Entry 9E6Q (electron microscopy, 1.95 A resolution); this record covers chains 1 and AB of the 40 polymer chains in the assembly.

Chain 1:
Molecule: 23S rRNA
From: Pyrobaculum calidifontis JCM 11548
Sequence (3024 nucleotides; row label = number of the first residue in the row):
     1 UAGGCAAAGC CGCCCGGUGG AUGGCUCGGC UCGGGCGXCG AAGAAGGGCG UGGCAAGCUG
    61 CGAUAAGCCC GGGGUAGCXG CAGGCAGGCU UAGAACCCGG GAUCCCCGAA UGGGGCUUCC
   121 UGCCGGGGCC GAAUAGGCCC CGGCGCCCCG UAAGGGGCGG GAACGCGGGG AAAGGAAACA
   181 UCUUAGUACC CGCAGGAAGG GAAGCCAACA GGGACCCCCU GAGUAGGGGC GACCGAAAGG
   241 GGGAUAGCCC AAACCAAAUC CUCGCGGGAC AACCGUGGGG AGAUGUGGGG CUUGGGCCCG
   301 GGCAACCGCC GGCGGGCGGU AGCCGAAGUG GGCUGGAAUG CCCCGCCGUA GAGGGUGAUA
   361 GCCCCGUAGG CGAAACCGCC CGUGGCGGAG UCCCGGGGUC CCGGAGUACC UCGGCUUAGU
   421 UUUGCCGGGG GAACGCGCCG GCCACUGGCC GGCAAGGCUA AGCACGUCCC GAGUCCGAUA
   481 GCGCACUAGU ACCGUGAGGG AAAGCUGAAA AGAACCCCGG AAGGGGGGUG AAAAGAGCCU
   541 GAAACCGGGC GGCUACAGUG GGGCAGGCCC GAAAGGAUGC CCCCUCCCGA AGGAAACCCC
   601 GGUGACGGGG GAGUACGAGG GAGGGGGUCC AGGGUCUGCC CUUACGUCUA GAAACACGGG
   661 CCGGGGAGUU CACGGCCGUG GCGAGCCUAA GGGGUUCAAC CCCGGAGGCG UAGGGAAACC
   721 GACAGCCCGC AGCGGGGCAA CCCGCGAGGG GCGGGGUCUU AAAGGGCCCG UAGUCACGGC
   781 CGUGAGACCA GAAACCGGGC GAUCUAGCCC UGGGCAGGGU GAAGCGGGGC GAAAGCCCCG
   841 UGGAGGCCCG AAGGGGUUCU GAUGUGCAAA UCGUUCCCAU GACCUGGGGC UAGGGGCAAA
   901 AGACCAAUCA AGCCCGGUGA UAGCUGGUUC CCCCCGAAGC GGGUCUCAGC CCGGCCUCCC
   961 CGGAGGCGGC CGGCGGGGUA GAGUACUGAU CGGGGGUGCG GGAGCCGAAA GGCUCCGGCC
  1021 CCCGGUCAAA CUCCGAACCU GCCAGCGCCG UAGAAGGGGG GAGGCGGGGG CGGUGGGGUA
  1081 AGCCUCCGCU CCGAGACGGG AACAACCGAG ACCGGGGUUA AGGCCCCCAA GUGCGGGCUU
  1141 AGUGUCAAUC UAAAAGGGCG UCCCCCGCCC AAGACAGCGG GGCCGUGGGC CUAACAGCAG
  1201 CCAUCGGCUA AGCAACGCGU AACAGCGGAC CCGCCGAGGC GGGGGGCCCC GAAGAUGUAC
  1261 AGGGACUAAG CCCGCCGCCG AGACCCCGGC CCGCGGGCCG UUGGCCCGCG UGGGGUAGGG
  1321 GGGCGCGGCC GUGGGGCAGA AGCCGGGCCG UGAGGUCCGG UGGACCCGCG GCCGACGAAG
  1381 AUCCCGGCGG UAGUAGCAGC GAAGAGGGGU GAGAAGCCCC UCCGCCGGAA AGGACCAGGG
  1441 UUUCCUGGCA ACUUCAAUAG GCCAGGAGUU AGCCGGUCCU AAGGCGGGGC CUAAUAGGCA
  1501 CCCGCCGAAA GGGAAACGGG UUAAUAUUCC CGUGCCGCGG GGGUAGGUUC UGCGGCAACG
  1561 CAGGCCCCGU CCCCGACGCC UCGGGAUAGG GCGGGCGGGA CUGCCGUCCC GCUUAACCGU
  1621 CGAAGGCCGG GGAGUGCCGU AAUGGCGAGA ACCGGCCGAA GGCGGGAAUA GCCGGGGGUU
  1681 UCCCCGGUCC GCCCGACUCC UGGGGCCCGU GAAAAGGGGA CGGGGAACGA GCCCCCGCGC
  1741 CCGUACCGAG AACCGACGCA GGUGCUCCUG GGUGAGAAGC CCAAGGCGGC UCGGGUGACC
  1801 CCGGGCCAGG GAACUCGGCA AAUUGGCCCC GUAACUUCGG GAGAAGGGGU GCCUGCGGUC
  1861 UUGGGGUAUA CCCCCGGGAC CGCAGGUCGC AGUGGCAAGG GGGACCUGAC UGUUUAACAA
  1921 AAACAUAGGU CCCCGCGAGC CCGUAAGGGU GUGUACGGGG GCUGAAUCCU GGCCACUGGC
  1981 GGUACGUGAX CCCCGGGUAC AACCGGGCGA XGCGCXGCUG AAGGCCGGGG GUAACUCUGA
  2041 CCCUCUUAAG GUAGCXAAXU GCCUUGCCGG GUAAGUUCCG GCGUGCAUGA AUGGAUCAAC
  2101 GAGGUCCCCA CUGUCCCGGC CCGGGGCCCG GCGAACCCAC CUCCAGGUGC ACAGUCCUGG
  2161 GACCCCCGAC GGGGCGAGAA GUCCCUAUGG AGCUUCACAG CAGCCUGUCG UUGCGGGGGG
  2221 GCGGGGGGUG CAGAGCGUAG GUGGGAGCGA UGAAACGGGG UCUCCGGGCC CCGUGGAUGC
  2281 GACCCUGGAA CACCACCCAC UCUCCGCCCC UCCGCUUACC CGCCGCAAGG CGGGGACAGC
  2341 GGCAGGCGGG CUGUUCGGCU GGGGCGGCAC ACCCCUGAAA AGAUAUCGGG GGUGCCCAAA
  2401 GCUCGGCUCA GGCGGGUCAG AAAUCCGCCG UAGAGUGUAA GGGCAAAAGC CGGGCUGACU
  2461 GGGCCCUUGA ACGCAAGGGG CCCAGGCGGG AAACCGGGGC CUAGAGAACG CUCGUGCCCC
  2521 CACCAGUGGG GGCCGGGCAU GACAGAAAAG UUACCCUAGG AAUAACCGGC UCGUCGCGGG
  2581 UGAGAGUCCC CAUCGACCCC GCGGUUUGGU ACCCAGACGU CGUCUCUUCC CAUCCUGGCG
  2641 GUGCAGCAGC CGCCAAGGGU GGGGCUGCCC GCCCAUUAAA GGGGAACGUG XGAUGGGUUC
  2701 AGACCGUCGC GAGACAGGUC GGUCUCUACC UGUCGGGGGC GCUGGCCGCC UGAGGGGAAG
  2761 GUGCCCUCAG UACGAGAGGA ACGGGGCGCC GCGGCCUCUA GUGUACCGGU UGUCCGGCAG
  2821 GGCACUGCCG GGCAGCCACG CCGUGGGGGA UAACCGCUGA AAGCAUCUAA GCGGGAAGCC
  2881 CUCCCCGAGA CGAGGCGGCC GUUGCCCUGG GGGCAACCCC GGGGCACGAG GGCUCCXGUA
  2941 GAAGACGGGG UUGAUGGGGG GGCGGUGUAA CCCCCGAGGG UUUCCCGAGG GGAGAGCCGG
  3001 CCCCUCCCAA UCGCCCGAGC GUXC
Disordered / not traced: 996-1019, 1178-1233, 2032-2040, 2218-2310
Modified / non-standard residues: 5MC (5-methylcytidine-5'-monophosphate) at position 38, B8T (4-methyl, cytidine-5'-monophosphate) at position 79, OMC (o2'-methylycytidine-5'-monophosphate) at position 492, OMC (o2'-methylycytidine-5'-monophosphate) at position 493, OMC (o2'-methylycytidine-5'-monophosphate) at position 673, OMC (o2'-methylycytidine-5'-monophosphate) at position 872, OMU (o2'-methyluridine 5'-monophosphate) at position 875, OMG (o2'-methylguanosine-5'-monophosphate) at position 902, OMU (o2'-methyluridine 5'-monophosphate) at position 908, OMC (o2'-methylycytidine-5'-monophosphate) at position 1816, PSU (pseudouridine-5'-monophosphate) at position 1911, OMG (o2'-methylguanosine-5'-monophosphate) at position 1947, OMG (o2'-methylguanosine-5'-monophosphate) at position 1949, OMG (o2'-methylguanosine-5'-monophosphate) at position 1957, OMG (o2'-methylguanosine-5'-monophosphate) at position 1971, OMC (o2'-methylycytidine-5'-monophosphate) at position 1976, PSU (pseudouridine-5'-monophosphate) at position 1987, A2M (2'-O-methyladenosine 5'-(dihydrogen phosphate)) at position 1990, A2M (2'-O-methyladenosine 5'-(dihydrogen phosphate)) at position 2011, 4AC (N(4)-acetylcytidine-5'-monophosphate) at position 2016, OMG (o2'-methylguanosine-5'-monophosphate) at position 2017, OMC (o2'-methylycytidine-5'-monophosphate) at position 2018, PSU (pseudouridine-5'-monophosphate) at position 2044, 5MC (5-methylcytidine-5'-monophosphate) at position 2056, A2M (2'-O-methyladenosine 5'-(dihydrogen phosphate)) at position 2059, OMG (o2'-methylguanosine-5'-monophosphate) at position 2066, OMG (o2'-methylguanosine-5'-monophosphate) at position 2071, OMU (o2'-methyluridine 5'-monophosphate) at position 2077, OMU (o2'-methyluridine 5'-monophosphate) at position 2088, OMG (o2'-methylguanosine-5'-monophosphate) at position 2103, OMG (o2'-methylguanosine-5'-monophosphate) at position 2104, OMC (o2'-methylycytidine-5'-monophosphate) at position 2115, OMC (o2'-methylycytidine-5'-monophosphate) at position 2116, OMC (o2'-methylycytidine-5'-monophosphate) at position 2143, OMU (o2'-methyluridine 5'-monophosphate) at position 2155, OMG (o2'-methylguanosine-5'-monophosphate) at position 2176, OMG (o2'-methylguanosine-5'-monophosphate) at position 2362, OMG (o2'-methylguanosine-5'-monophosphate) at position 2366, OMG (o2'-methylguanosine-5'-monophosphate) at position 2388, OMU (o2'-methyluridine 5'-monophosphate) at position 2408, OMG (o2'-methylguanosine-5'-monophosphate) at position 2537, OMC (o2'-methylycytidine-5'-monophosphate) at position 2538, OMC (o2'-methylycytidine-5'-monophosphate) at position 2555, PSU (pseudouridine-5'-monophosphate) at position 2571, OMU (o2'-methyluridine 5'-monophosphate) at position 2574, OMG (o2'-methylguanosine-5'-monophosphate) at position 2601, PSU (pseudouridine-5'-monophosphate) at position 2607, OMG (o2'-methylguanosine-5'-monophosphate) at position 2608, PSU (pseudouridine-5'-monophosphate) at position 2610, OMU (o2'-methyluridine 5'-monophosphate) at position 2623, OMC (o2'-methylycytidine-5'-monophosphate) at position 2624, PSU (pseudouridine-5'-monophosphate) at position 2625, OMU (o2'-methyluridine 5'-monophosphate) at position 2628, OMU (o2'-methyluridine 5'-monophosphate) at position 2666, OMG (o2'-methylguanosine-5'-monophosphate) at position 2667, A2M (2'-O-methyladenosine 5'-(dihydrogen phosphate)) at position 2691, UR3 (3-methyluridine-5'-monophoshate) at position 2698, OMC (o2'-methylycytidine-5'-monophosphate) at position 2704, OMU (o2'-methyluridine 5'-monophosphate) at position 2707, OMC (o2'-methylycytidine-5'-monophosphate) at position 2720, OMU (o2'-methyluridine 5'-monophosphate) at position 2851, OMC (o2'-methylycytidine-5'-monophosphate) at position 2884, OMC (o2'-methylycytidine-5'-monophosphate) at position 2885, B8T (4-methyl, cytidine-5'-monophosphate) at position 2937, G7M (N7-methyl-guanosine-5'-monophosphate) at position 3023
Ion coordination: Mg2+ site 1: A7, A8; Mg2+ site 2 near G24 (its only coordinating residue here); Mg2+ site 3 near U111 (its only coordinating residue here); Mg2+ site 4 near A173 (its only coordinating residue here); Mg2+ site 5: A173, U2354; Mg2+ site 6: A178, C179; Mg2+ site 7: C179, G2190; Mg2+ site 8 near G186 (its only coordinating residue here); Mg2+ site 9 near A198 (its only coordinating residue here); Mg2+ site 10 near G199 (its only coordinating residue here); Mg2+ site 11: G223, G235 (shared with 1 residue of chain AH); Mg2+ site 12 near U286 (its only coordinating residue here); 119 more Mg2+ sites not listed
Small-molecule neighbours:
  - spermine (SPM), molecule 1: G24, G336, A337, A358, C505, U506, G507, A508, A531, C539, C1337, G1363, A1364
  - spermine (SPM), molecule 2: A41, G43, U111, G112, C144, G145, C146, G155, G156, G157, C158
  - spermine (SPM), molecule 3: U121, G122, C123, C138, C139, C140, C1740, C1741
  - spermine (SPM), molecule 4: G167, G168, G169, G170, G186, C415
  - spermine (SPM), molecule 5: A177, A178, C179, C230, G231, U2188, A2508, C2509, A2546
  - spermine (SPM), molecule 6: C182, U183, U184, A185, G186, G227, G228, U416, U417, G419, U420
  - spermine (SPM), molecule 7: G200, G201, A202, A454, A455, G456, G457, C458, U459
  - spermine (SPM), molecule 8: G226, G227, G228, C230, U420, U422, A2522
  - spermine (SPM), molecule 9: G351, A352, G353, G354, G355, U356, A360, G361
  - spermine (SPM), molecule 10: G413, G414, C2201, C2343, A2344
  - spermine (SPM), molecule 11: G494, U495, G496, U803, A906, A907, C1754, G1755
  - spermine (SPM), molecule 12: C515, C516, C517, C518, G519, G523, G524, G525, G526, G527
  - spermine (SPM), molecule 13: G589, A590, A591, G592, G593, G613, U614, A615, C616, G617
  - spermine (SPM), molecule 14: U642, U643, A1096, C1097, G1098, A1102, C1103, A1104, C2156, C2157
  - spermine (SPM), molecule 15: A644, C645, A654, C655, A656, C657, G658, G659, A2177, G2178, A2179, A2180, G2616, A2617
  - spermine (SPM), molecule 16: A650, G1068, G1069, G1070, C1083, C1084, C2612
  - spermine (SPM), molecule 17: G715, A716, G766, A2508, C2509, C2534
  - spermine (SPM), molecule 18: C781, G782, C951, A1062, G1063, G1064, G1319
  - spermine (SPM), molecule 19: G791, G916, G917, U918, G919, A920
  - spermine (SPM), molecule 20: C808, C809, C810, U811, G812, G813, U885, G886, G887, G888, G889
  - spermine (SPM), molecule 21: C849, G1825, G1826, C1827, G1843, A1844, A1898, G1899
  - spermine (SPM), molecule 22: G854, G855, G856, G1750, G1761, G1762, U1763, C1765
  - spermine (SPM), molecule 23: G856, U857, U858, C859, U871, G873, U874, A1916, A1917
  - spermine (SPM), molecule 24: U857, U858, A1920, A1921, OMG_2103, OMG_2104, U2105, G2721, G2722
  - spermine (SPM), molecule 25: G866, C867, A868, U1453, U1454, C1757
  - spermine (SPM), molecule 26: C934, C935, G936, U1316, A1317, G1318, G1319, G1320, G1321
  - spermine (SPM), molecule 27: U979, A980, G981, A982, A1029, U1032, C1034, G1035, G2377, A2378, A2379
  - spermine (SPM), molecule 28: G1123, C1124, C1125, C1126, C1127, U1145, A1259, C1260, A1261, G1262, G1263, G1264, A1265
  - spermine (SPM), molecule 29: U1394, A1395, C1800, G2125, G2126, C2127, C2128, C2167, G2168, A2169, C2170, A2728
  - spermine (SPM), molecule 30: A1398, G1793, G1795, U1796, G1797, G2124, G2125, G2126
  - spermine (SPM), molecule 31: G1399, C1400, A1402, A1403, A1430, G1750, C1787, G1789, C1790
  - spermine (SPM), molecule 32: G1428, G1770, G1771, G1772, U1773, G1774
  - spermine (SPM), molecule 33: U1492, A1493, G2203, G2341, G2342
  - spermine (SPM), molecule 34: A1588, G1589, U1614, A1615, C1663, G1664, G1665, G1666
  - spermine (SPM), molecule 35: U1710, G1711, A1712, A1713
  - spermine (SPM), molecule 36: C1806, C1807, U2802, G2803, C2829, G2830, G2831, G2832
  - spermine (SPM), molecule 37: U1850, G1851, C1852, A1884, G1885, G1886, U1887, C1888, G1889, G1892
  - spermine (SPM), molecule 38: U1907, G1908, U1963, G1964, U2092, G2093, G2094, A2095, U2096, OMC_2704, C2705
  - spermine (SPM), molecule 39: A1938, G1939, C1940, G1948, OMG_1949, U1950, G1951
  - spermine (SPM), molecule 40: OMC_2115, OMC_2116, C2117, G2118
  - spermine (SPM), molecule 41: C2464, C2465, U2467, U2468, G2469, A2475, A2476, G2477, G2478, G2479, G2480
  - spermine (SPM), molecule 42: C2621, G2622, OMU_2623, A2685, G2688, U2689, G2690, A2693, U2694
  - spermine (SPM), molecule 43: G2661, G2662, A2680, G2681, G2682, G2683
  - spermine (SPM), molecule 44: G2755, G2756, G2757, A2759, C2880
  - spermine (SPM), molecule 45: G2760, G2761, U2762, G2763, C2787, G2788, C2789, G2845
  - spermine (SPM), molecule 46: A2954, U2955, G2956, G2957, G2958, G2959, G2960, C3003, C3004, U3005

Chain AB:
Molecule: Large ribosomal subunit protein uL3
From: Pyrobaculum calidifontis JCM 11548
UniProt: A3MWI4 (RL3_PYRCJ); numbering as in UniProt (aligned over 1-338)
Amino-acid sequence (338 residues; each row starts with the number of its first residue):
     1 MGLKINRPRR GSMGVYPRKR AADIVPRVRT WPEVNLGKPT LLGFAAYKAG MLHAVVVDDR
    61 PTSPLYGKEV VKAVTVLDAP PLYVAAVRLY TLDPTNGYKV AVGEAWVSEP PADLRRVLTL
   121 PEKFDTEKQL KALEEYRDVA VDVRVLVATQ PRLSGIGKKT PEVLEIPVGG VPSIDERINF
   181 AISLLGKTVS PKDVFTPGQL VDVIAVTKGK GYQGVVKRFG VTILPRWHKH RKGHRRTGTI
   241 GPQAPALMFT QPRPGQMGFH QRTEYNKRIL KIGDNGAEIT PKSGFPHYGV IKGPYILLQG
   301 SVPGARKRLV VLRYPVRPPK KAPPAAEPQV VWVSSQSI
Disordered / not traced: 1, 338
Small-molecule neighbours:
  - spermine (SPM), molecule 1: Leu3, Lys4, Ile5, Asn6
  - spermine (SPM), molecule 2: Thr222, Ile223, Leu224, Pro225, Trp227, His234

Chain 1 / chain AB interface:
Residue-residue contacts - 310 pairs, chain 1 then chain AB:
  U860(1) - Lys229(AB)  salt bridge to the phosphate
  A862(1) - Arg231(AB)  phosphate contact
  G864(1) - Arg231(AB)  hydrogen bond to the base
  U1256(1) - Ala244(AB)  base contact
  U1256(1) - Pro245(AB)  base contact
  A1798(1) - Tyr212(AB)  hydrogen bond to the sugar
  C1799(1) - Tyr212(AB)  sugar contact
  C1799(1) - Gln213(AB)  sugar contact
  C1799(1) - Gly214(AB)  hydrogen bond to the phosphate
  C1800(1) - Gly214(AB)  phosphate contact
  C1800(1) - Arg235(AB)  salt bridge to the phosphate
  C1801(1) - Lys232(AB)  sugar contact
  C1801(1) - Gly233(AB)  phosphate contact
  C1801(1) - His234(AB)  hydrogen bond to the phosphate
  C1801(1) - Arg235(AB)  hydrogen bond to the phosphate
  C1802(1) - Gly233(AB)  phosphate contact
  C1814(1) - Arg226(AB)  hydrogen bond to the base
  U1815(1) - Arg226(AB)  hydrogen bond to the sugar
  G1817(1) - Arg226(AB)  hydrogen bond to the base
  G1817(1) - Lys229(AB)  hydrogen bond to the base
  C1819(1) - Arg226(AB)  hydrogen bond to the base
  C1819(1) - His228(AB)  hydrogen bond to the base
  A1820(1) - His228(AB)  sugar contact
  U2114(1) - Arg226(AB)  sugar contact
  U2114(1) - Trp227(AB)  hydrogen bond to the phosphate
  U2114(1) - His228(AB)  sugar contact
  OMC_2115(1) - Pro225(AB)  phosphate contact
  OMC_2115(1) - Arg226(AB)  hydrogen bond to the phosphate
  OMC_2115(1) - Trp227(AB)  hydrogen bond to the phosphate
  G2118(1) - Thr222(AB)  hydrogen bond to the phosphate
  G2118(1) - Ile223(AB)  hydrogen bond to the phosphate
  G2119(1) - Val216(AB)  phosphate contact
  G2119(1) - Ile223(AB)  phosphate contact
  G2119(1) - Arg235(AB)  salt bridge to the phosphate
  G2168(1) - Tyr212(AB)  hydrogen bond to the base
  A2169(1) - Arg253(AB)  base contact
  C2170(1) - Ile240(AB)  sugar contact
  C2170(1) - Arg253(AB)  hydrogen bond to the base
  G2171(1) - Arg236(AB)  salt bridge to the phosphate
  G2171(1) - Ile240(AB)  sugar contact
  G2172(1) - Thr239(AB)  hydrogen bond to the phosphate
  G2172(1) - Ile240(AB)  hydrogen bond to the phosphate
  G2172(1) - Gly241(AB)  sugar contact
  G2172(1) - Pro242(AB)  hydrogen bond to the sugar
  G2172(1) - Gln243(AB)  hydrogen bond to the sugar
  G2172(1) - Ala246(AB)  base contact
  G2172(1) - Leu247(AB)  base contact
  G2173(1) - Gln243(AB)  phosphate contact
  OMU_2623(1) - Lys4(AB)  salt bridge to the phosphate
  OMC_2624(1) - Lys4(AB)  phosphate contact
  OMC_2624(1) - Pro225(AB)  sugar contact
  OMC_2624(1) - His230(AB)  base contact
  PSU_2625(1) - Thr222(AB)  phosphate contact
  PSU_2625(1) - Leu224(AB)  sugar contact
  PSU_2625(1) - Pro225(AB)  sugar contact
  PSU_2625(1) - Thr237(AB)  sugar contact
  PSU_2625(1) - Gly238(AB)  hydrogen bond to the sugar
  PSU_2625(1) - Thr239(AB)  hydrogen bond to the base
  C2626(1) - Leu3(AB)  base contact
  C2626(1) - Arg7(AB)  salt bridge to the phosphate
  C2626(1) - Arg10(AB)  salt bridge to the phosphate
  C2626(1) - Val221(AB)  phosphate contact
  C2626(1) - Thr222(AB)  hydrogen bond to the phosphate
  C2626(1) - Thr237(AB)  sugar contact
  C2626(1) - Thr239(AB)  base contact
  C2626(1) - Gln251(AB)  hydrogen bond to the sugar
  C2626(1) - Pro252(AB)  sugar contact
  U2627(1) - Gly2(AB)  base contact
  U2627(1) - Leu3(AB)  base contact
  U2627(1) - Arg7(AB)  salt bridge to the phosphate
  U2627(1) - Arg9(AB)  phosphate contact
  U2627(1) - Arg10(AB)  hydrogen bond to the phosphate
  U2627(1) - Pro242(AB)  base contact
  U2627(1) - Met248(AB)  hydrogen bond to the sugar
  U2627(1) - Thr250(AB)  hydrogen bond to the sugar
  U2627(1) - Gln251(AB)  sugar contact
  U2627(1) - Pro252(AB)  sugar contact
  OMU_2628(1) - Gly2(AB)  base contact
  OMU_2628(1) - Leu3(AB)  base contact
  OMU_2628(1) - Arg9(AB)  salt bridge to the phosphate
  OMU_2628(1) - Met248(AB)  sugar contact
  OMU_2628(1) - Thr250(AB)  sugar contact
  G2659(1) - Pro8(AB)  phosphate contact
  U2660(1) - Asn6(AB)  base contact
  U2660(1) - Arg7(AB)  hydrogen bond to the phosphate
  U2660(1) - Pro8(AB)  phosphate contact
  G2661(1) - Ile5(AB)  phosphate contact
  G2661(1) - Asn6(AB)  hydrogen bond to the phosphate
  G2662(1) - Ile5(AB)  phosphate contact
  G2683(1) - Gly2(AB)  hydrogen bond to the base
  G2684(1) - Gly2(AB)  hydrogen bond to the base
  A2685(1) - Gly2(AB)  hydrogen bond to the base
  A2685(1) - Pro242(AB)  base contact
  A2685(1) - Ala244(AB)  hydrogen bond to the sugar
  A2686(1) - Gln243(AB)  hydrogen bond to the sugar
  G2688(1) - Gly2(AB)  base contact
  G2688(1) - Thr239(AB)  base contact
  G2688(1) - Gly241(AB)  base contact
  G2688(1) - Pro242(AB)  sugar contact
  G2688(1) - Gln243(AB)  hydrogen bond to the sugar
  U2689(1) - Thr239(AB)  hydrogen bond to the sugar
  U2689(1) - Gly241(AB)  sugar contact
  U2689(1) - Gln243(AB)  hydrogen bond to the phosphate
  A2M_2691(1) - Lys232(AB)  hydrogen bond to the phosphate
  G2692(1) - Lys232(AB)  salt bridge to the phosphate
  G2692(1) - Arg236(AB)  hydrogen bond to the sugar
  G2692(1) - Gly238(AB)  base contact
  G2692(1) - Thr239(AB)  base contact
  A2693(1) - His230(AB)  hydrogen bond to the sugar
  A2693(1) - Arg231(AB)  hydrogen bond to the phosphate
  A2693(1) - Lys232(AB)  salt bridge to the phosphate
  U2694(1) - Lys229(AB)  sugar contact
  U2694(1) - Arg231(AB)  phosphate contact
  G2695(1) - Lys229(AB)  salt bridge to the phosphate
  U2725(1) - Arg231(AB)  salt bridge to the phosphate
  C2726(1) - Arg231(AB)  salt bridge to the phosphate
  G2732(1) - Leu247(AB)  hydrogen bond to the sugar
  G2732(1) - Arg253(AB)  base contact
  U2733(1) - Leu247(AB)  sugar contact
  U2733(1) - Met248(AB)  sugar contact
  U2733(1) - Phe249(AB)  phosphate contact
  U2733(1) - Arg253(AB)  hydrogen bond to the base
  C2734(1) - Tyr16(AB)  hydrogen bond to the phosphate
  C2734(1) - Arg218(AB)  hydrogen bond to the sugar
  C2734(1) - Phe249(AB)  phosphate contact
  C2734(1) - Arg253(AB)  sugar contact
  C2734(1) - Pro254(AB)  hydrogen bond to the sugar
  G2735(1) - Tyr16(AB)  phosphate contact
  G2735(1) - Pro17(AB)  phosphate contact
  G2735(1) - Arg18(AB)  hydrogen bond to the phosphate
  G2735(1) - Lys19(AB)  phosphate contact
  G2735(1) - Arg218(AB)  salt bridge to the phosphate
  G2735(1) - Gly255(AB)  sugar contact
  G2735(1) - Gln256(AB)  hydrogen bond to the sugar
  G2736(1) - Lys19(AB)  phosphate contact
  G2736(1) - Arg20(AB)  hydrogen bond to the phosphate
  G2737(1) - Arg20(AB)  salt bridge to the phosphate
  C2747(1) - Val117(AB)  hydrogen bond to the sugar
  C2747(1) - Thr119(AB)  hydrogen bond to the base
  G2748(1) - Arg88(AB)  base contact
  G2748(1) - Val117(AB)  sugar contact
  G2748(1) - Leu118(AB)  sugar contact
  C2749(1) - Arg27(AB)  salt bridge to the phosphate
  C2749(1) - Arg88(AB)  hydrogen bond to the base
  C2749(1) - Leu146(AB)  sugar contact
  C2749(1) - Val163(AB)  sugar contact
  C2749(1) - Leu164(AB)  phosphate contact
  C2749(1) - Glu165(AB)  hydrogen bond to the sugar
  C2750(1) - Arg27(AB)  salt bridge to the phosphate
  C2750(1) - Arg88(AB)  hydrogen bond to the sugar
  C2750(1) - Tyr90(AB)  hydrogen bond to the sugar
  C2750(1) - Arg144(AB)  phosphate contact
  C2750(1) - Leu164(AB)  phosphate contact
  C2750(1) - Glu165(AB)  hydrogen bond to the phosphate
  U2751(1) - Tyr98(AB)  sugar contact
  U2751(1) - Lys99(AB)  hydrogen bond to the sugar
  U2751(1) - Arg144(AB)  salt bridge to the phosphate
  G2752(1) - Tyr98(AB)  sugar contact
  G2752(1) - Lys99(AB)  hydrogen bond to the phosphate
  A2753(1) - Tyr98(AB)  hydrogen bond to the sugar
  G2756(1) - Met13(AB)  hydrogen bond to the sugar
  G2756(1) - Gly14(AB)  hydrogen bond to the base
  G2756(1) - Phe249(AB)  phosphate contact
  G2757(1) - Met13(AB)  sugar contact
  G2757(1) - Gly14(AB)  sugar contact
  A2758(1) - Pro8(AB)  base contact
  A2759(1) - Gly11(AB)  base contact
  A2759(1) - Ser12(AB)  hydrogen bond to the base
  G2760(1) - Arg317(AB)  salt bridge to the phosphate
  G2785(1) - Thr62(AB)  hydrogen bond to the phosphate
  G2785(1) - Lys321(AB)  phosphate contact
  G2786(1) - Arg60(AB)  salt bridge to the phosphate
  G2786(1) - Thr62(AB)  hydrogen bond to the phosphate
  G2786(1) - Pro64(AB)  phosphate contact
  G2786(1) - Lys321(AB)  salt bridge to the phosphate
  C2787(1) - Arg60(AB)  salt bridge to the phosphate
  C2787(1) - Pro64(AB)  phosphate contact
  G2791(1) - Pro8(AB)  sugar contact
  C2792(1) - Arg9(AB)  phosphate contact
  C2792(1) - Gly11(AB)  hydrogen bond to the phosphate
  C2792(1) - Ser12(AB)  hydrogen bond to the phosphate
  G2793(1) - Gly11(AB)  phosphate contact
  G2793(1) - Ser12(AB)  hydrogen bond to the phosphate
  G2793(1) - Arg18(AB)  salt bridge to the phosphate
  G2793(1) - Arg262(AB)  hydrogen bond to the phosphate
  G2793(1) - Glu264(AB)  hydrogen bond to the base
  G2794(1) - Thr207(AB)  phosphate contact
  G2794(1) - His260(AB)  phosphate contact
  G2794(1) - Arg262(AB)  salt bridge to the phosphate
  G2794(1) - Glu264(AB)  hydrogen bond to the sugar
  G2794(1) - Ser301(AB)  hydrogen bond to the base
  G2794(1) - Pro303(AB)  sugar contact
  C2795(1) - Lys48(AB)  hydrogen bond to the phosphate
  C2795(1) - Met51(AB)  hydrogen bond to the sugar
  C2795(1) - Thr207(AB)  phosphate contact
  C2795(1) - Lys208(AB)  hydrogen bond to the phosphate
  C2795(1) - Ser301(AB)  sugar contact
  C2795(1) - Val302(AB)  sugar contact
  C2795(1) - Pro303(AB)  sugar contact
  C2795(1) - Gly304(AB)  hydrogen bond to the phosphate
  C2796(1) - Lys48(AB)  salt bridge to the phosphate
  C2796(1) - Met51(AB)  sugar contact
  C2796(1) - Lys208(AB)  salt bridge to the phosphate
  C2796(1) - Arg306(AB)  sugar contact
  U2797(1) - Met51(AB)  sugar contact
  U2797(1) - Leu52(AB)  sugar contact
  U2797(1) - His53(AB)  hydrogen bond to the sugar
  U2797(1) - Ala73(AB)  base contact
  U2797(1) - Arg306(AB)  salt bridge to the phosphate
  A2834(1) - His287(AB)  hydrogen bond to the sugar
  G2835(1) - His287(AB)  salt bridge to the phosphate
  G2835(1) - Arg306(AB)  salt bridge to the phosphate
  C2836(1) - Lys208(AB)  salt bridge to the phosphate
  C2837(1) - Lys210(AB)  salt bridge to the phosphate
  C2837(1) - Lys217(AB)  salt bridge to the phosphate
  C2841(1) - Ala73(AB)  sugar contact
  C2842(1) - Lys267(AB)  hydrogen bond to the sugar
  C2842(1) - Gly300(AB)  sugar contact
  C2842(1) - Ser301(AB)  base contact
  G2843(1) - Tyr265(AB)  hydrogen bond to the sugar
  G2843(1) - Asn266(AB)  sugar contact
  G2843(1) - Lys267(AB)  hydrogen bond to the sugar
  U2844(1) - Asn266(AB)  hydrogen bond to the phosphate
  U2844(1) - Arg317(AB)  hydrogen bond to the phosphate
  G2845(1) - Arg317(AB)  hydrogen bond to the base
  C2883(1) - Thr30(AB)  phosphate contact
  C2883(1) - Tyr265(AB)  hydrogen bond to the sugar
  C2883(1) - Val316(AB)  phosphate contact
  C2883(1) - Arg317(AB)  hydrogen bond to the sugar
  OMC_2884(1) - Thr30(AB)  hydrogen bond to the phosphate
  OMC_2884(1) - Thr263(AB)  hydrogen bond to the phosphate
  OMC_2884(1) - Tyr265(AB)  hydrogen bond to the sugar
  OMC_2884(1) - Arg313(AB)  salt bridge to the phosphate
  OMC_2885(1) - Gly14(AB)  sugar contact
  OMC_2885(1) - Val15(AB)  base contact
  OMC_2885(1) - Tyr16(AB)  base contact
  OMC_2885(1) - Pro17(AB)  base contact
  OMC_2885(1) - Arg29(AB)  salt bridge to the phosphate
  OMC_2885(1) - Gln261(AB)  hydrogen bond to the phosphate
  OMC_2885(1) - Arg262(AB)  sugar contact
  OMC_2885(1) - Thr263(AB)  hydrogen bond to the phosphate
  C2886(1) - Pro17(AB)  sugar contact
  C2886(1) - Lys19(AB)  phosphate contact
  C2886(1) - Arg29(AB)  salt bridge to the phosphate
  C2886(1) - Gln261(AB)  phosphate contact
  G2887(1) - Lys19(AB)  salt bridge to the phosphate
  G2887(1) - Ala22(AB)  phosphate contact
  G2887(1) - Arg29(AB)  hydrogen bond to the base
  A2888(1) - Tyr98(AB)  base contact
  A2890(1) - Tyr98(AB)  hydrogen bond to the base
  G2895(1) - Arg88(AB)  base contact
  G2895(1) - Val100(AB)  sugar contact
  G2895(1) - Ala101(AB)  hydrogen bond to the sugar
  C2896(1) - Arg88(AB)  hydrogen bond to the base
  C2896(1) - Ala101(AB)  sugar contact
  C2896(1) - Gly103(AB)  sugar contact
  C2896(1) - Glu104(AB)  hydrogen bond to the sugar
  G2897(1) - Glu104(AB)  sugar contact
  G2897(1) - Trp106(AB)  sugar contact
  G2897(1) - Gln129(AB)  phosphate contact
  G2898(1) - Thr119(AB)  hydrogen bond to the sugar
  G2898(1) - Leu120(AB)  sugar contact
  G2898(1) - Pro121(AB)  sugar contact
  G2898(1) - Phe124(AB)  sugar contact
  G2898(1) - Gln129(AB)  phosphate contact
  C2899(1) - Thr119(AB)  sugar contact
  C2899(1) - Pro121(AB)  phosphate contact
  G2930(1) - Thr119(AB)  sugar contact
  U2939(1) - Ile24(AB)  sugar contact
  U2939(1) - Lys158(AB)  hydrogen bond to the base
  U2939(1) - Ala305(AB)  phosphate contact
  U2939(1) - Lys307(AB)  salt bridge to the phosphate
  U2939(1) - Arg308(AB)  hydrogen bond to the sugar
  A2940(1) - Lys208(AB)  phosphate contact
  A2940(1) - Gly209(AB)  hydrogen bond to the phosphate
  A2940(1) - Phe259(AB)  sugar contact
  A2940(1) - Ala305(AB)  phosphate contact
  A2940(1) - Arg308(AB)  salt bridge to the phosphate
  G2941(1) - Arg20(AB)  phosphate contact
  G2941(1) - Gly209(AB)  phosphate contact
  G2941(1) - Lys210(AB)  hydrogen bond to the phosphate
  G2941(1) - Gly211(AB)  hydrogen bond to the phosphate
  G2941(1) - Gln256(AB)  hydrogen bond to the phosphate
  A2942(1) - Gly211(AB)  phosphate contact
  A2942(1) - Tyr212(AB)  hydrogen bond to the phosphate
  G2944(1) - Arg20(AB)  hydrogen bond to the base
  A2945(1) - Arg20(AB)  hydrogen bond to the base
  G2948(1) - Lys158(AB)  phosphate contact
  G2948(1) - Thr160(AB)  phosphate contact
  G2949(1) - Arg116(AB)  salt bridge to the phosphate
  G2949(1) - Lys158(AB)  phosphate contact
  G2949(1) - Lys159(AB)  hydrogen bond to the phosphate
  G2949(1) - Thr160(AB)  hydrogen bond to the phosphate
  G2950(1) - Arg116(AB)  salt bridge to the phosphate
  G2950(1) - Lys159(AB)  salt bridge to the phosphate
  G2953(1) - Lys159(AB)  hydrogen bond to the phosphate
  A2954(1) - Lys159(AB)  salt bridge to the phosphate
  G2962(1) - Lys282(AB)  hydrogen bond to the sugar
  G2962(1) - Ser283(AB)  hydrogen bond to the base
  C2963(1) - Lys282(AB)  salt bridge to the phosphate
  C2963(1) - Ser283(AB)  sugar contact
  C3001(1) - Pro286(AB)  sugar contact
  C3001(1) - His287(AB)  salt bridge to the phosphate
  C3002(1) - Ser283(AB)  sugar contact
  C3002(1) - Gly284(AB)  sugar contact
  C3002(1) - Phe285(AB)  sugar contact
  C3002(1) - His287(AB)  phosphate contact
  C3002(1) - Gly289(AB)  phosphate contact
  C3002(1) - Val290(AB)  sugar contact
  C3003(1) - Gly289(AB)  phosphate contact
Other interface residues (no listed pair), chain 1 (125 interface residues in all): OMC_1816, G2113, C2120, C2629, C2669, C2670, G2755, C2790, C2798, G2846, A2929, G2947
Other interface residues (no listed pair), chain AB (144 interface residues in all): Lys72, Val102, Arg152, Gly155, Ile156, Ile204, Met257, Tyr288, Lys320, Ser334

Overview:
The interface between chain 1 and chain AB involves 125 residues on one side and 144 on the other, with 112
hydrogen bonds and 45 salt bridges. Polar contacts include G864(1)-Arg231(AB), C1814(1)-Arg226(AB) and
G1817(1)-Arg226(AB). 2 spermine molecules are bound between chain 1 and chain AB.
Here chain 1 is 23S rRNA and chain AB is Large ribosomal subunit protein uL3, both from Pyrobaculum
calidifontis JCM 11548. Entry 9E6Q (Cryo-EM structure of the Pyrobaculum calidifontis 50S ribosomal subunit in
complex with Dri) was determined by electron microscopy.
